Entry 7N7H (X-ray diffraction, 1.42 A resolution); this record covers chain A.

Chain A:
Protein: Viperin-like enzyme
From: Nematostella vectensis
UniProt: A7RNF3 (A7RNF3_NEMVE); numbering as in UniProt (aligned over 1-292)
Chain sequence (293 residues; row label = number of the first residue in the row; numbering starts at 0):
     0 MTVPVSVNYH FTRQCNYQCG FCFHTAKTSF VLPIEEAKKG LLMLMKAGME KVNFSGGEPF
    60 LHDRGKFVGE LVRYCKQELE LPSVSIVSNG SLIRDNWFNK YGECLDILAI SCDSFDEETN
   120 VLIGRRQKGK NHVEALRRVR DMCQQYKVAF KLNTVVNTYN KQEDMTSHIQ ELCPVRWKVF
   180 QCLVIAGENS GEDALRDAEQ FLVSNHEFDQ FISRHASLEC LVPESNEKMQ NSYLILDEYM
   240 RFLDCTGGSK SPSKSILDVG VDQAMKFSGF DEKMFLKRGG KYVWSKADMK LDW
Unresolved in the structure: 289-292
Construct notes: initiating methionine (0)
Ion coordination: 4Fe-4S cluster Fe: C14, C18, C21 (together with S-adenosylmethionine); Na+: T24, G186
Ligand contacts:
  - CTP (cytidine-5'-triphosphate): S5, N7, H9, F22, H23, K50, N52, S54, S84, V86, K150, N152, R175, K177, F179, L182, I184, E223, M228, Q229, Y232, I234, C244, K249, R277, G279, Y281
  - S-adenosylmethionine (SAM): C14, F20, C21, F22, H23, S54, G55, G56, E57, P58, V86, S87, N88, S110, R124, N152, V154, F179, Q180, C181, L182, N188, M228
  - 4Fe-4S cluster (SF4): C14, Y16, Q17, C18, C21, H23, G55, G56, N88, R124, R195
From the paper describing this entry:
  - binding site for CTP: N7, H9, F22, K50, N52, S54, K150, R175, K177, M228, Q229, Y232, C244, K249, R277, Y281
  - binding site for S-adenosylmethionine: F22
  - specificity-determining residues: Y232 to P251
  - contacts within the chain: N7-N52 (hydrogen bond)
  - catalytic residues: N7, H9, Y232 (proposed by the authors, not directly observed)

Overview:
Bound to chain A: 4Fe-4S cluster, S-adenosylmethionine and CTP. The 4Fe-4S cluster Fe site is built by C14,
C18 and C21. T24 and G186 form the Na+ site. The paper reports catalytic residues N7, H9 and Y232; a binding
site for CTP at N7, H9 and F22 among others.
Chain A is Viperin-like enzyme (Nematostella vectensis); the structure, X-ray crystal structure of
Viperin-like enzyme from Nematostella vectensis, was determined by X-ray diffraction (same publication as
7N7I).
